4WHO - chains B and D of the 6 polymer chains in the assembly; structure by X-ray diffraction, 1.83 A resolution.

== Chain B ==
Protein: Protocatechuate 3,4-dioxygenase beta chain
From: Pseudomonas putida
Notes: EC 1.13.11.3
UniProtKB: P00437 (PCXB_PSEPU); residues 301-538 here correspond to UniProt positions 2-239 (UniProt number = residue number - 299)
Chain sequence (238 residues; row label = number of the first residue in the row):
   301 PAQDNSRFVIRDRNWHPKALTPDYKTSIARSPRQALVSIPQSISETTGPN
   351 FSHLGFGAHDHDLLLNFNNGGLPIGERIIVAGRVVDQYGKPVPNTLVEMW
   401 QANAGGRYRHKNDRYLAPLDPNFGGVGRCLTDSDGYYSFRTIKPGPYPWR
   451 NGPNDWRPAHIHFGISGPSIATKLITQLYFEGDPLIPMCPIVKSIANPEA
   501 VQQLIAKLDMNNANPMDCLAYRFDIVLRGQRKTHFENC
Unresolved in the structure: 537-538
Modified positions: C429 (S-hydroxycysteine; CSO)
Bound ions: Fe ion: Y408, Y447, H460, H462

== Chain D ==
Protein: Protocatechuate 3,4-dioxygenase beta chain
From: Pseudomonas putida
Notes: EC 1.13.11.3
UniProtKB: P00437 (PCXB_PSEPU); residues 301-538 here correspond to UniProt positions 2-239 (UniProt number = residue number - 299)
Chain sequence (238 residues; numbered 301 to 538; the number before each row is that of its first residue):
   301 PAQDNSRFVIRDRNWHPKALTPDYKTSIARSPRQALVSIPQSISETTGPN
   351 FSHLGFGAHDHDLLLNFNNGGLPIGERIIVAGRVVDQYGKPVPNTLVEMW
   401 QANAGGRYRHKNDRYLAPLDPNFGGVGRCLTDSDGYYSFRTIKPGPYPWR
   451 NGPNDWRPAHIHFGISGPSIATKLITQLYFEGDPLIPMCPIVKSIANPEA
   501 VQQLIAKLDMNNANPMDCLAYRFDIVLRGQRKTHFENC
Unresolved in the structure: 538
Bound ions: Fe ion: Y408, Y447, H460, H462

== How chain B and chain D interact ==
Residue-residue contacts - 11 pairs, chain B then chain D:
  D323(B) with N314(D), hydrogen bond
  K325(B) with A335(D); L336(D), hydrogen bond (side chain-backbone); S338(D), hydrogen bond
  I328(B) with R333(D); A335(D), hydrophobic
  N451(B) with S338(D), hydrogen bond (backbone-side chain)
  G452(B) with S338(D)
  P453(B) with I310(D), hydrophobic; S338(D)
  N454(B) with I310(D)

== Summary ==
The interface between chain B and chain D involves 7 residues on one side and 6 on the other; the contacts
include 4 hydrogen bonds. Polar pairs include D323(B)-N314(D), K325(B)-L336(D) and K325(B)-S338(D). Y408(B),
Y447(B), H460(B) and H462(B) coordinate a Fe ion ion.
Chain B is Protocatechuate 3,4-dioxygenase beta chain and chain D is Protocatechuate 3,4-dioxygenase beta
chain, both from Pseudomonas putida; the structure, Resting Protocatechuate 3,4-dioxygenase (pseudomonas
putida) at pH 8.5, was determined by X-ray diffraction, deposited together with 4WHP, 4WHR and 4WHS.
